4E82 - chain A; structure by X-ray diffraction, 1.70 A resolution.

# Chain A
Molecule: Defensin-5
UniProtKB: Q01523 (DEF5_HUMAN); residues 1-32 here correspond to UniProt positions 63-94 (UniProt number = residue number + 62)
Amino-acid sequence (32 residues; row label = number of the first residue in the row):
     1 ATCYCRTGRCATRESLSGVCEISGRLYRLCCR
Modified / non-standard residues: Glu21 (n-methyl-l-glutamic acid; EME)
Disulfides: Cys3-Cys31, Cys5-Cys20, Cys10-Cys30

# Summary
Chain A is Defensin-5; the structure, Crystal structure of monomeric variant of human alpha-defensin 5, HD5
(Glu21EMe mutant), was determined by X-ray diffraction together with 4E83 and 4E86 from the same study.
